Entry 6ERP (X-ray diffraction, 4.50 A resolution (low resolution: residue-level contacts below are approximate; hydrogen-bond / salt-bridge calls are withheld)); this record covers chains C and E of the 5 polymer chains in the assembly.

== Chain C ==
Name: Transcription factor A, mitochondrial
Source organism: Homo sapiens
UniProt: Q00059 (TFAM_HUMAN); residues 43-245 here = UniProt positions 43-245
Amino-acid sequence (205 residues; row label = number of the first residue in the row):
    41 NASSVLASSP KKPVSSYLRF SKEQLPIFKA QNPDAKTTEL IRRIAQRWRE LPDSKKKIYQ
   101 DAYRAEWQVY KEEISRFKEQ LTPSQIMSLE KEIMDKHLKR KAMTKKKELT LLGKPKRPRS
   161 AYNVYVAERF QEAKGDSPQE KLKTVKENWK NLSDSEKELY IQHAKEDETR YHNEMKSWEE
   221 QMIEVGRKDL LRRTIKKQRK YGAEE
Not modelled in the structure: 41-42, 235-245
Construct notes: expression tag (41-42); conflict Ser49 (Cys in Q00059)
UniProt features mapped onto this chain:
  - DNA-binding region: Pro50 to Lys118 (HMG box 1), Pro155 to Glu219 (HMG box 2)
  - site (Intercalates between bases and promotes DNA bending): Leu58, Leu182
  - modified residue: Ser55 (Phosphoserine), Ser56 (Phosphoserine), Ser61 (Phosphoserine), Thr122 (Phosphothreonine), Ser160 (Phosphoserine), Ser193 (Phosphoserine), Ser195 (Phosphoserine)
  - natural variant: Pro178 (P178L: In MTDPS15)
  - mutagenesis: Thr77 (T77A: Moderate reduction in DNA bending), Tyr162 (Y162A: Moderate reduction in DNA bending)

== Chain E ==
Molecule: Template DNA
Sequence (50 nucleotides; numbered 1 to 50; the number before each row is that of its first residue):
     1 GGCCTATCTT TTGGCGGTAT GCACTTTTAA CAGTCACCCC CCAACTAACA
Not modelled in the structure: 9-13

== How chain C and chain E interact ==
Pairs across the interface (35; chain C residue first):
  Lys51(C) with DA30(E); DC31(E)
  Lys52(C) with DA29(E); DA30(E)
  Val54(C) with DC31(E)
  Leu58(C) with DA30(E); DC31(E)
  Lys62(C) with DC31(E)
  Leu65(C) with DA32(E)
  Thr77(C) with DG33(E)
  Arg140(C) with DA29(E)
  Lys147(C) with DC38(E)
  Thr150(C) with DC38(E)
  Arg157(C) with DT46(E); DA47(E)
  Pro158(C) with DA47(E)
  Ser160(C) with DT46(E)
  Tyr162(C) with DA43(E); DA44(E); DC45(E)
  Asn163(C) with DA44(E)
  Pro178(C) with DC42(E)
  Gln179(C) with DC41(E); DC42(E)
  Leu182(C) with DC42(E); DA43(E)
  Lys186(C) with DA43(E); DA44(E)
  Trp189(C) with DC45(E)
  Glu208(C) with DA47(E)
  Tyr211(C) with DA47(E); DA48(E)
  Arg232(C) with DA48(E); DC49(E)
  Arg233(C) with DC49(E)
Other interface residues (no listed pair), chain C (29 interface residues in all): Ser55, Lys69, Thr78, Ile81, Leu231
Other interface residues (no listed pair), chain E (18 interface residues in all): DT28, DT34, DA50

== Overview ==
The interface between chain C and chain E involves 29 residues on one side and 18 on the other. UniProt lists
a DNA-binding region and 2 mutagenesis sites on chain C.
Here chain C is Transcription factor A, mitochondrial (Homo sapiens) and chain E is Template DNA. Entry 6ERP
(Structure of the human mitochondrial transcription initiation complex at the LSP promoter) was determined by
X-ray diffraction, deposited together with 6ERO and 6ERQ.
